PDB entry 4KUO | X-ray diffraction, 2.00 A resolution | chain A

# Chain A
Molecule: blue-light photoreceptor
Source organism: Dinoroseobacter shibae
UniProt: A8LP63 (A8LP63_DINSH); residues 1-138 here correspond to UniProt positions 2-139 (UniProt number = residue number + 1)
Chain sequence (146 residues; each row starts with the number of its first residue):
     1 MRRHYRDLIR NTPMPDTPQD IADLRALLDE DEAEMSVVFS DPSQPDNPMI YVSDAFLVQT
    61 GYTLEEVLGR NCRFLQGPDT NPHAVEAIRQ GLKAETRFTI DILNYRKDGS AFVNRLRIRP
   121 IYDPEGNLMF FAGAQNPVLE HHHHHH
Disordered / not traced: 1-19, 29-33, 140-146
Construct notes: expression tag (139-146)
Ligand contacts: riboflavin (RBF): V38, S40, N47, N71, C72, R73, L75, Q76, V85, I88, R89, L92, I102, N104, N114, L116, I118, F131, A132, G133, Q135
From the paper describing this entry:
  - binding site for riboflavin: C72, Q135
  - conformationally variable residues (order/disorder transition, side-chain flip): D29 to A33, V37, V38, M49, E65, V67, R70, R73, F74, R97, R117, R119, I121, E125, Q135
  - contacts within the chain: R117-N136
  - self-association interface (contacts with another copy of this molecule); pairs are residue here / residue on that copy: D20-Y122 (hydrogen bond), A22-Y122 (hydrogen bond)

# In short
Bound to chain A: riboflavin. From the paper: a binding site for riboflavin at C72 and Q135; conformational
variability at D29, V37 and V38 among others.
Chain A is blue-light photoreceptor (Dinoroseobacter shibae); the structure, A superfast recovering
full-length LOV protein from the marine phototrophic bacterium Dinoroseobacter shibae (Photoexcited state),
was determined by X-ray diffraction, deposited together with 4KUK.
